6XKC - chains B and E of the 6 polymer chains in the assembly; structure by X-ray diffraction, 2.03 A resolution.

Chain B (and E):
Name: Protein fem-1 homolog C
Organism: Homo sapiens
Notes: chain E of this document is another copy of the same molecule, construct and numbering; everything in this record applies to it too
UniProt: Q96JP0 (FEM1C_HUMAN); numbering as in UniProt (aligned over 1-244)
Sequence (246 residues; each row starts with the number of its first residue; numbers below 1 keep their minus sign (Gly-1 is residue -1)):
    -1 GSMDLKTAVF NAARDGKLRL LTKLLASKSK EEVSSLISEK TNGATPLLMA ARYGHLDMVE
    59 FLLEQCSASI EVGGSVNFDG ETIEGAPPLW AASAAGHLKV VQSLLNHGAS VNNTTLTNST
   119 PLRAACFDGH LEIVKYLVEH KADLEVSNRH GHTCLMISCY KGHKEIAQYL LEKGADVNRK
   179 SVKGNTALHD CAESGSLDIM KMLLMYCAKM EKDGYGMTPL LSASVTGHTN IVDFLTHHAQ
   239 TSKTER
Disordered / not traced: -1 to 1
Construct notes: expression tag (-1 to 0)
Swiss-Prot annotation at these positions:
  - modified residue: Met1 (N-acetylmethionine)
  - natural variant: Asp126 (D126H: Found in a patient with neurodevelopmental disorder with absent speech, pyramidal signs and limb ataxia)
  - mutagenesis: Phe76 (F76A: Strongly reduced binding to C-degron with an arginine at the C-terminus), Asp77 (D77A: Reduced binding to C-degron with an arginine at the C-terminus. Abolished binding to C-degron with an arginine at the C-terminus; when associated with A-126), Ser117 (S117A: Abolished binding to C-degron with an arginine at the C-terminus), Arg121 (R121A: Reduced binding to C-degron with an arginine at the C-terminus), Phe125 (F125A: Strongly reduced binding to C-degron with an arginine at the C-terminus), Asp126 (D126A: Reduced binding to C-degron with an arginine at the C-terminus. Abolished binding to C-degron with an arginine at the C-terminus; when associated with A-77), His148 (H148A: Strongly reduced binding to C-degron with an arginine at the C-terminus), His150 (H150N: Modifies specificity for C-degron at the C-terminus and promotes increased affinity for C-degrons usually recognized by FEM1B; when associated with A-183--F-188), Tyr158 (Y158A: Strongly reduced binding to C-degron with an arginine at the C-terminus), Asn183 to Glu191 (Abolished binding to C-degron with an arginine at the C-terminus), Asn183 to Asp188 (Modifies specificity for C-degron at the C-terminus and promotes increased affinity for C-degrons usually recognized by FEM1B; when associated with N-150), Asp188 (D188A: Reduced binding to C-degron with an arginine at the C-terminus; D188K: Nearly abolished binding to C-degron with an arginine at the C-terminus), 1 further mutagenesis entry in UniProt

Chain B / chain E interface:
Pairs across the interface - 6 pairs, chain B then chain E:
  Asp174(B) with Lys207(E), salt bridge
  Asn176(B) with Asn176(E)
  Lys207(B) with Asp174(E), salt bridge; Asn176(E)
  Glu209(B) with Lys178(E), salt bridge; Glu209(E)
Other interface residues (no listed pair), chain B (5 interface residues in all): Lys178

Summary:
The chain B/chain E interface involves 5 residues from each chain, with 3 salt bridges. Polar contacts include
Asp174(B)-Lys207(E) and Glu209(B)-Lys178(E). Curated annotation (UniProt) lists 18 mutagenesis sites on chain
B.
Chain B and chain E are both Protein fem-1 homolog C (Homo sapiens); the structure, Crystal structure of E3
ligase, was determined by X-ray diffraction, deposited together with 7JYA.
